7VCI - chains D and F of the 21 polymer chains in the assembly; structure by electron microscopy, 8.10 A resolution (very low resolution: no residue pairs are listed; an interface is given only as per-side residue counts).

Chain D:
Name: Nup160
Source organism: Xenopus laevis
Sequence (1439 residues; row label = number of the first residue in the row):
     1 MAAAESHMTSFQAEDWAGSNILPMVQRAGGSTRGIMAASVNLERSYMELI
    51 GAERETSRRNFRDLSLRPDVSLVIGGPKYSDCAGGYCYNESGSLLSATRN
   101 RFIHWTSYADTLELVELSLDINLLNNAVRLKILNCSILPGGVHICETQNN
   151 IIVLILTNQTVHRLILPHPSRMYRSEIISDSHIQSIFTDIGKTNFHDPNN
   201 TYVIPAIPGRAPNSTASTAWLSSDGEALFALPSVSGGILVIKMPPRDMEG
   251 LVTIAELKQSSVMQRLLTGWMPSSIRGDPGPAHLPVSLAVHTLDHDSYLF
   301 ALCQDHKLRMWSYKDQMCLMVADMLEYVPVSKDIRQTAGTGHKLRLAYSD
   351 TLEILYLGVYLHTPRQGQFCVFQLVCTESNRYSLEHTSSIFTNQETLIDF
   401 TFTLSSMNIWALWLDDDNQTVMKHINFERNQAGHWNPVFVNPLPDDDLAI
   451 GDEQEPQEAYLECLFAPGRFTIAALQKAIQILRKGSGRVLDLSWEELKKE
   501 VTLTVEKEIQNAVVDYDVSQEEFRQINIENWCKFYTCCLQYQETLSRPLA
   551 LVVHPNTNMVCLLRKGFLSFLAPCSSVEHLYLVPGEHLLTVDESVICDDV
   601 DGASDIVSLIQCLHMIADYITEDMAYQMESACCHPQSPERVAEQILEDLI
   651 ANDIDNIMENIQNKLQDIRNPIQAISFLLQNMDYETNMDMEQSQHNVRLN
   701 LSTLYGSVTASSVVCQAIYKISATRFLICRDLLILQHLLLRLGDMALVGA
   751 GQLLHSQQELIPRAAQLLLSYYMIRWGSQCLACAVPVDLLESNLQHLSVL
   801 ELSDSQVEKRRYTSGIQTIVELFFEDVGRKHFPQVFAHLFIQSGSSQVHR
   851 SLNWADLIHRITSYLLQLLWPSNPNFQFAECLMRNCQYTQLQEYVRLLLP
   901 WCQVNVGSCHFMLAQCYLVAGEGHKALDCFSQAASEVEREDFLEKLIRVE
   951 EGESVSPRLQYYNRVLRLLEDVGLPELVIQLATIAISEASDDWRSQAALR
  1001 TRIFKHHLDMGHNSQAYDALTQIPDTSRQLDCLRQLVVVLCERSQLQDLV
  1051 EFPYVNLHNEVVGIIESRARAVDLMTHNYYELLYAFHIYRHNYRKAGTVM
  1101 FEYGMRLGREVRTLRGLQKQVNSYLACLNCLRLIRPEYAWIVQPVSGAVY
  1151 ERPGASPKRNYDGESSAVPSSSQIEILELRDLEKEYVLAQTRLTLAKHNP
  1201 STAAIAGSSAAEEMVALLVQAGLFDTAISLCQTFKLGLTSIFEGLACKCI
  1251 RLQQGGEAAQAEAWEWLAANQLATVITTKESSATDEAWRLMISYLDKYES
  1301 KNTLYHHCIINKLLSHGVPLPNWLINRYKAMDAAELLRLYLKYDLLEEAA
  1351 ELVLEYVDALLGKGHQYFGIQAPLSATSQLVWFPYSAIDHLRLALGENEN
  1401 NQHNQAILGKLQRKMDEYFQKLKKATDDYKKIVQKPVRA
Unresolved in the structure: 1-38, 1433-1439

Chain F:
Name: Nuclear pore complex protein Nup96
Source organism: Xenopus laevis
UniProt: A0A1B8XZT4 (A0A1B8XZT4_XENTR); residues 1-924 here correspond to UniProt positions 867-1790 (UniProt number = residue number + 866)
Sequence (924 residues; each row starts with the number of its first residue):
     1 SKYGLQDSDEEDDQLNSAEAKKLKTAPVPPQGKQPPLQQATLPGKVTPPP
    51 QSPAVDQLDRVMELDSDMADITQDQDLDSVAEEQDISEEQEPLSASSHIA
   101 SSLGINPHALQVMKASLLLEEEDGEIMSRFSSFPSSMDPYPDVRSPRLFP
   151 SSHAKRPSSIGLLQSKFSAPSMSRLSETVQGSHSPKIHPAAPWSVPAPLA
   201 PSFIMPGPAPDTHLRTVGTRRQQELVPLEKSVTHGRGTLMIDMGLFMGRS
   251 FRVGWGPNWTLVHNGDKLSERLNAEEDRDMDTIDYGFLPKPTSAKSLTES
   301 PFKVHVEKLSLEQKTKDLQSYLLPLEIELKNSTVDKSGPCPHFRPNPGVT
   351 AIHDYAGWVRNFSSEAAEVEAVVKQWGLTWTLCESLWGQLKELEASLDEP
   401 NEYVKNLERRKAFSHWLAQTAQERIEEEVSLYGPERHIEAVFSYLTGGRI
   451 SDACRLAQKSGDHRLSLLLSQMVGSQEVRDLITLQLVDWNKLQVDHYIQE
   501 ERLRVFCLLSGTPVWRSSDNRSINVCSQLDWKRTLGIHLWYMLPPTATVA
   551 QALHMYEQAFQEQEGGEPYACYPLPPYLEDCGFSFGDDPSAKFISLQRDV
   601 CVHLLKLYSERQYDLCQLLDPSSATPDPLDYRLSWHMWMVLQALNYTHLS
   651 GHRQGMLHASYAAQLENVGLWEWAIFVLLHIQDPHVREAAVRELLNRHCV
   701 VHDSPESLAKENFLIQRLCLPAQWIHKAKAVRSRRDGDKHKEALYLLKSH
   751 QWNQCHKLVTRHLAADAVINENYRYLRGFLGELARPEHCKHIQDWETAGK
   801 VYLDYISVIEMLNQIRQDECSGGELEKLHTKVMSLCKWVELIQCYSAKGR
   851 LAQSEMAKRVANILRVVLSLQQPPESMSDSSSEPRVPLRLLAPHIGRLPM
   901 PEDYALEELRGLTQSYLRELICGS
Unresolved in the structure: 1-237

Interface between chain D and chain F:
At this resolution (8 A) residue pairs are not listed: 30 residues of chain D and 21 of chain F lie at the interface.

In short:
30 residues of chain D face 21 of chain F across their interface.
Chain D is Nup160 and chain F is Nuclear pore complex protein Nup96, both from Xenopus laevis; the structure,
Structure of Xenopus laevis NPC nuclear ring asymmetric unit, was determined by electron microscopy, deposited
together with 7VOP.
